8GJ3 - chains A and E of the 8 polymer chains in the assembly; structure by electron microscopy, 2.80 A resolution.

== Chain A ==
Name: DNA polymerase III subunit delta
Organism: Escherichia coli K-12
Notes: EC 2.7.7.7
UniProtKB: P28630 (HOLA_ECOLI); residues 1-343 here = UniProt positions 1-343
Amino-acid sequence (343 residues; numbered 1 to 343; the number before each row is that of its first residue):
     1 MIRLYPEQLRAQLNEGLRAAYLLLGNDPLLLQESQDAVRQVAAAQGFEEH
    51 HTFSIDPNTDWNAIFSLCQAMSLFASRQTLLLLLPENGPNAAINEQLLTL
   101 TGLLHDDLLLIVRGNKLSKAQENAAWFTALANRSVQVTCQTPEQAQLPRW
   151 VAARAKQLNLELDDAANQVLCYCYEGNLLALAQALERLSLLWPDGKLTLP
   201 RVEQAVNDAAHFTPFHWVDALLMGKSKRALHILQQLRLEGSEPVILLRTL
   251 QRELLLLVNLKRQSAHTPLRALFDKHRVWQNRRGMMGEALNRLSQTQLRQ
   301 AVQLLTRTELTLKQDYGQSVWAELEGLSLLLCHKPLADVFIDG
Reported in the primary citation:
  - binding site for Template: W279
  - binding site for Primer: Y316

== Chain E ==
Name: DNA polymerase III subunit delta'
Organism: Escherichia coli K-12
Notes: EC 2.7.7.7
UniProtKB: P28631 (HOLB_ECOLI); numbering as in UniProt (aligned over 1-334)
Amino-acid sequence (334 residues; numbered 1 to 334; the number before each row is that of its first residue):
     1 MRWYPWLRPDFEKLVASYQAGRGHHALLIQALPGMGDDALIYALSRYLLC
    51 QQPQGHKSCGHCRGCQLMQAGTHPDYYTLAPEKGKNTLGVDAVREVTEKL
   101 NEHARLGGAKVVWVTDAALLTDAAANALLKTLEEPPAETWFFLATREPER
   151 LLATLRSRCRLHYLAPPPEQYAVTWLSREVTMSQDALLAALRLSAGSPGA
   201 ALALFQGDNWQARETLCQALAYSVPSGDWYSLLAALNHEQAPARLHWLAT
   251 LLMDALKRHHGAAQVTNVDVPGLVAELANHLSPSRLQAILGDVCHIREQL
   301 MSVTGINRELLITDLLLRIEHYLQPGVVLPVPHL
Ion coordination: Zn2+: C50, C59, C62, C65

== Chain A / chain E interface ==
Residue-residue contacts (18):
  R248(A) - N307(E)
  Q251(A) - N307(E)  hydrogen bond
  Q251(A) - L310(E)
  L255(A) - T313(E)
  R262(A) - D228(E)  salt bridge
  R262(A) - Y230(E)
  R299(A) - H321(E)
  T306(A) - L310(E)
  T306(A) - L311(E)
  T306(A) - D314(E)  hydrogen bond
  E309(A) - I306(E)
  E309(A) - N307(E)  hydrogen bond (side chain-backbone)
  E309(A) - L310(E)
  L310(A) - I306(E)  hydrophobic
  K313(A) - V303(E)
  K313(A) - G305(E)  hydrogen bond (side chain-backbone)
  K313(A) - I306(E)
  Q314(A) - V303(E)
Also at the interface, not in a pair above, chain A (14 interface residues in all): N259, V302, Q303, L305
Also at the interface, not in a pair above, chain E (14 interface residues in all): Q299, E309, L317

== Summary ==
The chain A/chain E interface involves 14 residues from each chain; the contacts include 4 hydrogen bonds and
1 salt bridge. Among the polar pairs are R262(A)-D228(E), Q251(A)-N307(E) and T306(A)-D314(E). The paper
reports a binding site for Template at W279(A); a binding site for Primer at Y316(A).
Here chain A is DNA polymerase III subunit delta and chain E is DNA polymerase III subunit delta', both from
Escherichia coli K-12. Entry 8GJ3 (E. coli clamp loader on primed template DNA) was determined by electron
microscopy (same publication as 8GIY, 8GIZ, 8GJ0, 8GJ1 and 8GJ2).
